Entry 7MX2 (electron microscopy, 3.64 A resolution); this record covers chains B and A of the 4 polymer chains in the assembly.

[Chain B]
Name: N-alpha-acetyltransferase 35, NatC auxiliary subunit
From: Homo sapiens
UniProtKB: Q5VZE5 (NAA35_HUMAN); residue numbers follow UniProt; this construct covers 1-725
Amino-acid sequence (725 residues; numbered 1 to 725; the number before each row is that of its first residue):
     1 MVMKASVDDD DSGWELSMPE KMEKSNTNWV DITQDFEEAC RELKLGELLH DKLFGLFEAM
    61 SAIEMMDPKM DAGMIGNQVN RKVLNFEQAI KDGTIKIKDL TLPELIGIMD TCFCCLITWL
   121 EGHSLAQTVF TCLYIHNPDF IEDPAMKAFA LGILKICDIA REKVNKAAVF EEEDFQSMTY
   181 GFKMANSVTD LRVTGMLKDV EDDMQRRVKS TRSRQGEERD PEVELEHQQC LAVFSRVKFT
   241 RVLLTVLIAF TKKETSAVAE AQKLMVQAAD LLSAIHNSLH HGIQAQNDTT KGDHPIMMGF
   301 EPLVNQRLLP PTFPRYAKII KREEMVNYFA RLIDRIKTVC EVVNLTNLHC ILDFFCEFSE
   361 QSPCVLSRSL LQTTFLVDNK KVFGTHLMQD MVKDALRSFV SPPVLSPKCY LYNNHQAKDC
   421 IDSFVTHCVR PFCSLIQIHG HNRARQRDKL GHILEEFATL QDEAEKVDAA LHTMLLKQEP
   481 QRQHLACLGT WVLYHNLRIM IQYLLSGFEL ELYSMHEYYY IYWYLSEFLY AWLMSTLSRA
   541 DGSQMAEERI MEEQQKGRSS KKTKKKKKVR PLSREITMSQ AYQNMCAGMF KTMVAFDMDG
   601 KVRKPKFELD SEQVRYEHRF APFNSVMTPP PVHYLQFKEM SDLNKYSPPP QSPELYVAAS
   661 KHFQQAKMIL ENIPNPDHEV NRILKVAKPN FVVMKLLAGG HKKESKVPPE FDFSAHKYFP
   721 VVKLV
Unresolved in the structure: 1-29, 75-80, 214-218, 288-295, 477-483, 549-569, 725
What the authors report for this chain:
  - conformationally variable residues (loop rearrangement, order/disorder transition): N28 to V83, N305 to I319

[Chain A]
Name: N-alpha-acetyltransferase 30
From: Homo sapiens
Notes: EC 2.3.1.256
UniProtKB: Q147X3 (NAA30_HUMAN); residue numbers follow UniProt; this construct covers 211-362
Amino-acid sequence (152 residues; each row starts with the number of its first residue):
   211 RTIRYVRYES ELQMPDIMRL ITKDLSEPYS IYTYRYFIHN WPQLCFLAMV GEECVGAIVC
   271 KLDMHKKMFR RGYIAMLAVD SKYRRNGIGT NLVKKAIYAM VEGDCDEVVL ETEITNKSAL
   331 KLYENLGFVR DKRLFRYYLN GVDALRLKLW LR
Residues lining bound ligands: carboxymethyl coenzyme A (CMC): D234, L235, A285, M286, L287, A288, V289, R294, R295, N296, G297, I298, G299, T300, E321, T322, N326, S328, A329, K331, L332, N335
What the authors report for this chain:
  - binding site for peptide portion of bisubstrate inhibitor: L235, E237, Y239, Y347, Y348
  - catalytic residues: E321, Y333 (citing earlier work)

[How chain B and chain A interact]
Contacting residue pairs (29):
  L56(B) - Y246(A)  hydrophobic
  A59(B) - Y242(A)  hydrophobic
  M60(B) - T243(A)
  M60(B) - Y246(A)  hydrophobic
  K69(B) - P238(A)
  E121(B) - R346(A)  hydrogen bond (backbone-side chain)
  P314(B) - L349(A)
  R315(B) - R346(A)  hydrogen bond (side chain-backbone)
  R315(B) - Y348(A)
  A444(B) - R343(A)
  A444(B) - F345(A)  hydrophobic
  L510(B) - R343(A)
  E511(B) - R340(A)  hydrogen bond (backbone-side chain)
  L512(B) - R340(A)
  L512(B) - D341(A)
  E517(B) - V339(A)
  P605(B) - N335(A)
  P605(B) - G337(A)
  K606(B) - N335(A)  hydrogen bond (backbone-backbone)
  F607(B) - K304(A)
  F607(B) - L336(A)
  E608(B) - L336(A)
  D610(B) - L359(A)
  V614(B) - W360(A)  hydrophobic
  R615(B) - V339(A)
  H618(B) - W360(A)
  H618(B) - R362(A)
  R619(B) - V339(A)
  R619(B) - R340(A)  hydrogen bond (side chain-backbone)
Interface residues without a listed pair, chain B (28 interface residues in all): L45, G46, L48, A62, E64, F313, L609
Interface residues without a listed pair, chain A (29 interface residues in all): E221, S240, R245, H249, N250, I324, E334, K342, Y347, L361

[In short]
Chain B and chain A form an interface of 28 and 29 residues respectively, with 5 hydrogen bonds. Polar
contacts include E121(B)-R346(A), R315(B)-R346(A) and E511(B)-R340(A). Chain A binds carboxymethyl coenzyme A.
The paper reports catalytic residues E321(A) and Y333(A); a binding site for peptide portion of bisubstrate
inhibitor at L235(A), E237(A) and Y239(A) among others.
Chain B is N-alpha-acetyltransferase 35, NatC auxiliary subunit and chain A is N-alpha-acetyltransferase 30,
both from Homo sapiens; the structure, Cryo-EM structure of human ternary NatC complex with a Bisubstrate
inhibitor, was determined by electron microscopy, deposited together with 7RB3.
